4U4S - chains A and B; structure by X-ray diffraction, 1.90 A resolution.

Chain A (and B):
Name: Glutamate receptor 2
From: Rattus norvegicus
Notes: chain B of this document is another copy of the same molecule, construct and numbering; everything in this record applies to it too
Reference sequence: P19491 (GRIA2_RAT); residues 392-775 here correspond to UniProt positions 413-796 (UniProt number = residue number + 21)
Amino-acid sequence (263 residues; row label = number of the first residue in the row; note: 123 numbers in that range are skipped by the numbering (no residue carries them; nothing is unmodelled there)):
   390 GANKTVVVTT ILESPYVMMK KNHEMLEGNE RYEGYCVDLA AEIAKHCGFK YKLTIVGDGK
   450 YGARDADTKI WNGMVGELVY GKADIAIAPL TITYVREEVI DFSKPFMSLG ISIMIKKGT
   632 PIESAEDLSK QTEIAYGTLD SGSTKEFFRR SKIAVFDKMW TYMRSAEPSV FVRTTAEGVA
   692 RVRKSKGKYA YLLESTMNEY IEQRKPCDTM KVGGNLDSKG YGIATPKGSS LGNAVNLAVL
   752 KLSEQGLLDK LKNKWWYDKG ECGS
Not modelled in the structure: 390-392, 770-771, 774-775 (chain B: fully traced)
Construct notes: expression tag (390-391); engineered mutation Tyr483 (Leu504 in P19491), Ser754 (Asn775 in P19491); linker (507-508)
Curated features (UniProtKB/Swiss-Prot):
  - binding site (L-glutamate): Pro478, Thr480, Arg485, Ser654, Thr655, Glu705
  - site: Arg453 (Interaction with the cone snail toxin Con-ikot-ikot), Ile633 (Crucial to convey clamshell closure to channel opening), Arg660 (Interaction with the cone snail toxin Con-ikot-ikot), Lys752 (Interaction with the cone snail toxin Con-ikot-ikot)
  - glycosylation: Asn392 (N-linked (GlcNAc...) asparagine)
  - modified residue (Phosphoserine): Ser662, Ser696
Cystine bridges: Cys718-Cys773

Chain A / chain B interface:
Pairs across the interface - 28 pairs, chain A then chain B:
  Ile481(A) with Lys493(B); Leu751(B), hydrophobic
  Tyr483(A) with Leu748(B); Lys752(B); Glu755(B)
  Glu486(A) with Lys493(B), salt bridge; Asn747(B), hydrogen bond; Leu748(B); Leu751(B)
  Phe491(A) with Lys493(B), hydrogen bond (backbone-side chain)
  Ser492(A) with Lys493(B)
  Lys493(A) with Ile481(B); Glu486(B), salt bridge; Phe491(B), hydrogen bond (side chain-backbone); Ser492(B)
  Pro494(A) with Pro494(B), hydrophobic
  Phe658(A) with Glu755(B)
  Arg661(A) with Glu755(B), salt bridge
  Ile664(A) with Gln756(B)
  Ser729(A) with Ser754(B)
  Asn747(A) with Glu486(B), hydrogen bond
  Leu748(A) with Tyr483(B); Glu486(B)
  Leu751(A) with Ile481(B), hydrophobic; Glu486(B)
  Lys752(A) with Tyr483(B)
  Glu755(A) with Thr482(B); Tyr483(B), hydrogen bond (side chain-backbone)
Other interface residues (no listed pair), chain A (21 interface residues in all): Thr482, Glu487, Ser497, Ser754, Gln756
Other interface residues (no listed pair), chain B (19 interface residues in all): Glu487, Ile664, Ser729, Gly757

Overview:
21 residues of chain A face 19 of chain B across their interface; the contacts include 5 hydrogen bonds and 3
salt bridges. Polar contacts include Glu486(A)-Lys493(B), Arg661(A)-Glu755(B) and Glu486(A)-Asn747(B). UniProt
lists 6 L-glutamate-binding residues on chain A.
Both chains are Glutamate receptor 2 (Rattus norvegicus). Entry 4U4S (Crystal structure of the GluA2
ligand-binding domain (S1S2J-L483Y-N754S) in complex with glutamate and BPAM25 at 1.90 ...) was determined by
X-ray diffraction together with 4U4X from the same study.
